PDB entry 3PS1 | X-ray diffraction, 1.85 A resolution | chain A

== Chain A ==
Protein: UDP-3-O-[3-hydroxymyristoyl] N-acetylglucosamine deacetylase
Organism: Escherichia coli IHE3034
Notes: EC 3.5.1.-
UniProt: D5CV28 (D5CV28_ECOKI); numbering as in UniProt (aligned over 1-300)
Amino-acid sequence (300 residues; numbered 1 to 300; the number before each row is that of its first residue):
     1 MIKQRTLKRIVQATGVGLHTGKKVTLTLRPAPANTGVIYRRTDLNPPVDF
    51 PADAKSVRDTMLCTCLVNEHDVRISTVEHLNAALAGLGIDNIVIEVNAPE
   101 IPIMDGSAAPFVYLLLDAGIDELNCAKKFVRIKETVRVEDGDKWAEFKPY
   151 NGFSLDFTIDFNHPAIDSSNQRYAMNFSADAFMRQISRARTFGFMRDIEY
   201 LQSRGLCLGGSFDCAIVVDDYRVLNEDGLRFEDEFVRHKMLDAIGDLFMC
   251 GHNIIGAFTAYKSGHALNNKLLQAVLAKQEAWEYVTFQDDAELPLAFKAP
Bound ions: Zn2+: His79, His238, Asp242 (together with ZH2)
Ligand contacts:
  - UKW (4-ethynyl-N-[(1S,2R)-2-hydroxy-1-(oxocarbamoyl)propyl]benzamide): Met61, Phe194, Asp197, Tyr200, Leu201
  - ZH2 (4-[4-(4-aminophenyl)buta-1,3-diyn-1-yl]-N-[(2S,3R)-3-hydroxy-1-(hydroxyamino)-1-oxobutan-2-yl]benzamide): Leu18, Met61, Leu62, Cys63, Glu78, His79, Thr191, Phe192, Met195, Ile198, Gln202, Cys207, Gly210, Ser211, Phe212, Ala215, Val217, His238, Lys239, Asp242, His265
What the authors report for this chain:
  - binding site for ZH2: Phe192, Met195, Ile198, Phe212, Val217, Lys239, His265
  - binding site for sulfate ion: Lys239

== Overview ==
Chain A binds compound ZH2 and compound UKW. The Zn2+ site is built by His79, His238 and Asp242. The paper
reports a binding site for ZH2 at Phe192, Met195 and Ile198 among others; a binding site for sulfate ion at
Lys239.
Chain A is UDP-3-O-[3-hydroxymyristoyl] N-acetylglucosamine deacetylase (Escherichia coli IHE3034); the
structure, Crystal structure of the Escherichia Coli LPXC/LPC-011 complex, was determined by X-ray
diffraction, deposited together with 3PS2 and 3PS3.
